PDB entry 7YAE | electron microscopy, 3.37 A resolution | chains B and S of the 6 polymer chains in the assembly

# Chain B
Molecule: Guanine nucleotide-binding protein G(I)/G(S)/G(T) subunit beta-1
Source organism: Homo sapiens
Reference sequence: P62873 (GBB1_HUMAN); residue numbers follow UniProt; this construct covers 2-340
Amino-acid sequence (350 residues; each row starts with the number of its first residue; numbers below 1 keep their minus sign (Met-9 is residue -9)):
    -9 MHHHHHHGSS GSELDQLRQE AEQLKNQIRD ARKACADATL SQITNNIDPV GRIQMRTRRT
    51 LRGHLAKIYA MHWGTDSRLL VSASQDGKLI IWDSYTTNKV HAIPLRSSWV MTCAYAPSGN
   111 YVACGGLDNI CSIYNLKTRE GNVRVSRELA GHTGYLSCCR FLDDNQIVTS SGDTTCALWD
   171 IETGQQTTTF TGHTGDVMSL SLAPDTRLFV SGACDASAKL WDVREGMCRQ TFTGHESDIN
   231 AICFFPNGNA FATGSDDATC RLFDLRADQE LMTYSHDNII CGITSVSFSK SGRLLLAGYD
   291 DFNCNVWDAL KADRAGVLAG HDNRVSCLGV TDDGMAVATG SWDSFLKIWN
Disordered / not traced: -9 to 0
Sequence notes: initiating methionine (-9); expression tag (-8 to 1)
Swiss-Prot annotation at these positions:
  - modified residue: Ser2 (N-acetylserine), His266 (Phosphohistidine)
  - natural variant: Leu30 (L30F: In MRD42; uncertain significance), Arg52 (R52G: In MRD42), Gly64 (G64V: In MRD42), Asp76 (D76E: In MRD42; D76G: In MRD42), Gly77 (G77S: In MRD42), Lys78 (K78R: In MRD42), Ile80 (I80N: In MRD42; I80T: In MRD42), His91 (H91R: In MRD42; uncertain significance), Ala92 (A92T: In MRD42), Pro94 (P94S: In MRD42), Leu95 (L95P: In MRD42), Arg96 (R96L: In MRD42), 5 further natural variant entries in UniProt

# Chain S
Molecule: scFv16
Source organism: Mus musculus
Notes: antibody fragment or engineered binder
Amino-acid sequence (259 residues; numbered 1 to 259; the number before each row is that of its first residue):
     1 DVQLVESGGG LVQPGGSRKL SCSASGFAFS SFGMHWVRQA PEKGLEWVAY ISSGSGTIYY
    61 ADTVKGRFTI SRDDPKNTLF LQMTSLRSED TAMYYCVRSI YYYGSSPFDF WGQGTTLTVS
   121 SGGGGSGGGG SGGGGSDIVM TQATSSVPVT PGESVSISCR SSKSLLHSNG NTYLYWFLQR
   181 PGQSPQLLIY RMSNLASGVP DRFSGSGSGT AFTLTISRLE AEDVGVYYCM QHLEYPLTFG
   241 AGTKLELKAA AHHHHHHHH
Disordered / not traced: 1, 122-135, 248-259
Cystine bridges: Cys159-Cys229

# Interface between chain B and chain S
Residue-residue contacts (16):
  Asp66(B) - Tyr103(S)
  Arg68(B) - Tyr103(S)  hydrogen bond
  Leu69(B) - Tyr103(S)  hydrophobic
  Val90(B) - Tyr102(S)  hydrophobic
  Thr128(B) - Arg98(S)  hydrogen bond (backbone-side chain)
  Arg129(B) - Val2(S)
  Arg129(B) - Phe27(S)
  Arg129(B) - Arg98(S)  hydrogen bond (backbone-side chain)
  Arg129(B) - Phe110(S)
  Glu130(B) - Gly26(S)
  Glu130(B) - Phe27(S)
  Glu130(B) - Ala28(S)  hydrogen bond (backbone-backbone)
  Glu130(B) - Arg98(S)
  Gly131(B) - Phe32(S)
  Gly131(B) - Arg98(S)
  Asn132(B) - Ala28(S)
Other interface residues (no listed pair), chain B (11 interface residues in all): Asp83, His91
Other interface residues (no listed pair), chain S (10 interface residues in all): Ser31

# In short
The interface between chain B and chain S involves 11 residues on one side and 10 on the other; the contacts
include 4 hydrogen bonds. Polar contacts include Arg68(B)-Tyr103(S), Thr128(B)-Arg98(S) and
Arg129(B)-Arg98(S).
Chain B is Guanine nucleotide-binding protein G(I)/G(S)/G(T) subunit beta-1 (Homo sapiens) and chain S is
scFv16 (Mus musculus); the structure, Octreotide-bound SSTR2-Gi complex, was determined by electron
microscopy, deposited together with 7YAC.
